Entry 8IUL (electron microscopy, 2.78 A resolution); this record covers chains B and G of the 5 polymer chains in the assembly.

# Chain B
Molecule: Guanine nucleotide-binding protein G(I)/G(S)/G(T) subunit beta-1
From: Homo sapiens
UniProtKB: P62873 (GBB1_HUMAN); residues 7-345 here correspond to UniProt positions 2-340 (UniProt number = residue number - 5)
Chain sequence (343 residues; row label = number of the first residue in the row):
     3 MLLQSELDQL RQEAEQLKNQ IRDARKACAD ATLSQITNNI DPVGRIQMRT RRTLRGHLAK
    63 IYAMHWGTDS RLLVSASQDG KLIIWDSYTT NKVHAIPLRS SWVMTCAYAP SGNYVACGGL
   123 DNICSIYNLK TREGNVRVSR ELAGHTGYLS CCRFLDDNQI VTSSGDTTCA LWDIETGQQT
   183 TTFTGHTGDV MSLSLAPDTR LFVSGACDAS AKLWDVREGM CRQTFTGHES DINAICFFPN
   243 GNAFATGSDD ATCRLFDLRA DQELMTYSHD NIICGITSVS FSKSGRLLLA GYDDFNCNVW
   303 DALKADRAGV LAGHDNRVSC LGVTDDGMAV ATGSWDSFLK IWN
Not modelled in the structure: 3-7
Construct notes: initiating methionine (3); expression tag (4-6)
Curated features (UniProtKB/Swiss-Prot):
  - modified residue: Ser7 (N-acetylserine), His271 (Phosphohistidine)

# Chain G
Molecule: Guanine nucleotide-binding protein G(I)/G(S)/G(O) subunit gamma-2
From: Homo sapiens
UniProtKB: P59768 (GBG2_HUMAN); residues 0-70 here correspond to UniProt positions 1-71 (UniProt number = residue number + 1)
Chain sequence (71 residues; row label = number of the first residue in the row; numbering starts at 0):
     0 MASNNTASIA QARKLVEQLK MEANIDRIKV SKAAADLMAY CEAHAKEDPL LTPVPASENP
    60 FREKKFFCAI L
Not modelled in the structure: 0-4, 59-70
Curated features (UniProtKB/Swiss-Prot):
  - modified residue: Ala1 (N-acetylalanine), Cys67 (Cysteine methyl ester)
  - lipidation: Cys67 (S-geranylgeranyl cysteine)

# Chain B / chain G interface
Residue-residue contacts (61):
  Leu9(B) with Ser7(G)
  Leu12(B) with Ile8(G), hydrophobic; Ala11(G), hydrophobic; Arg12(G); Val15(G)
  Ala16(B) with Leu18(G), hydrophobic
  Leu19(B) with Val15(G); Leu18(G), hydrophobic
  Ile23(B) with Ala22(G), hydrophobic
  Cys30(B) with Ile27(G); Lys28(G); Val29(G), hydrogen bond (backbone-backbone)
  Ala31(B) with Val29(G), hydrophobic
  Asp32(B) with Lys28(G)
  Ala33(B) with Val29(G)
  Leu35(B) with Ala33(G), hydrophobic
  Ile38(B) with Ser30(G); Ala33(G), hydrophobic
  Ile42(B) with Glu41(G)
  Val45(B) with Leu50(G), hydrophobic
  Ile48(B) with Leu49(G); Leu50(G)
  Cys223(B) with Gln17(G), hydrogen bond
  Arg224(B) with Glu21(G); Ile24(G)
  Gln225(B) with Glu21(G); Ile24(G)
  Thr226(B) with Glu21(G), hydrogen bond (backbone-side chain)
  Phe240(B) with Tyr39(G), hydrophobic; Cys40(G), hydrophobic
  Pro241(B) with Tyr39(G)
  Asn242(B) with Leu36(G); Tyr39(G)
  Asp259(B) with Ala32(G)
  Arg261(B) with Ile27(G); Lys31(G); Ala32(G); Asp35(G), salt bridge
  Ala262(B) with Ala32(G), hydrophobic
  Asp263(B) with Arg26(G), salt bridge
  Gln264(B) with Val29(G)
  Leu266(B) with Val29(G), hydrophobic; Leu36(G), hydrophobic
  Ser284(B) with Asp47(G), hydrogen bond
  Lys285(B) with Glu46(G); Asp47(G)
  Ser286(B) with Tyr39(G); Cys40(G); His43(G); Asp47(G), hydrogen bond; Leu50(G)
  Arg288(B) with Cys40(G)
  Leu289(B) with Leu49(G), hydrophobic; Leu50(G)
  Val325(B) with Leu49(G), hydrophobic
  Asp328(B) with Pro48(G)
  Gly329(B) with Pro48(G); Leu49(G)
  Met330(B) with Pro48(G), hydrophobic
  Val332(B) with Leu49(G), hydrophobic
  Asn345(B) with Leu49(G)
Interface residues without a listed pair, chain B (45 interface residues in all): Glu15, Ala26, Arg27, Asp43, Met50, Gly287, Leu305
Interface residues without a listed pair, chain G (34 interface residues in all): Leu14, Lys19, Met37, Ala44, Glu57

# In short
Chain B and chain G form an interface of 45 and 34 residues respectively, with 5 hydrogen bonds and 2 salt
bridges. Polar contacts include Arg261(B)-Asp35(G), Asp263(B)-Arg26(G) and Cys223(B)-Gln17(G).
Here chain B is Guanine nucleotide-binding protein G(I)/G(S)/G(T) subunit beta-1 and chain G is Guanine
nucleotide-binding protein G(I)/G(S)/G(O) subunit gamma-2, both from Homo sapiens. Entry 8IUL (Cryo-EM
structure of the latanoprost-bound human PTGFR-Gq complex) was determined by electron microscopy, deposited
together with 8IUK and 8IUM.
